Entry 6HWE (X-ray diffraction, 2.30 A resolution); this record covers chains V and W of the 28 polymer chains in the assembly.

Chain V:
Molecule: Proteasome subunit beta type-2
From: Saccharomyces cerevisiae S288C
Notes: EC 3.4.25.1
UniProt: P25043 (PSB2_YEAST); residues 1-232 here correspond to UniProt positions 30-261 (UniProt number = residue number + 29)
Amino-acid sequence (232 residues; numbered 1 to 232; the number before each row is that of its first residue):
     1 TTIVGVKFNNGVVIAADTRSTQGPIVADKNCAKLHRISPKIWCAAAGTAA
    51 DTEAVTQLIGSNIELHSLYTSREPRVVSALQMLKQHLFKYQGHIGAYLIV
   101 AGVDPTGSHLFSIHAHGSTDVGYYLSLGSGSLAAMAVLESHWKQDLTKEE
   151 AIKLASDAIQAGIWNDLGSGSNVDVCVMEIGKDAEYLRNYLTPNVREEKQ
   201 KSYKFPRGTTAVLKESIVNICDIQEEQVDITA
Not modelled in the structure: 227-232
Construct notes: engineered mutation Ala-45 (Gly74 in P25043)
Glycans and other covalent adducts: carfilzomib (GWZ) linked to Thr-1
Bound ions: Mg2+: Ile-163, Asp-166, Ser-169 (shared with 1 residue of chain L)
Small-molecule neighbours:
  - carfilzomib (GWZ; (2S)-N-[(2S)-1-[[(3R,4S)-2,6-dimethyl-2,3-bis(oxidanyl)heptan-4-yl]amino]-1-oxidanylidene-3-phenyl-propan-2-yl]-4-methyl-2-[[(2S)-2-(2-morpholin-4-ylethanoylamino)-4-phenyl-butanoyl]amino]pentanamide), molecule 1: Arg-19, Ser-20, Thr-21, Gln-22, Ala-27, Cys-31, Lys-33, Ala-45, Ala-46, Gly-47, Thr-48, Ala-49, Thr-52, Ser-129, Gly-168, Ser-169
  - carfilzomib (GWZ), molecule 2: His-114, His-116, Ser-118, Asp-120
UniProt features mapped onto this chain:
  - active site: Thr-1 (Nucleophile)
From the paper describing this entry:
  - mutagenesis - G45A: unchanged binding to carfilzomib
  - mutagenesis - G45A: unchanged growth

Chain W:
Molecule: Proteasome subunit beta type-3
From: Saccharomyces cerevisiae S288C
Notes: EC 3.4.25.1
UniProt: P25451 (PSB3_YEAST); residues 0-204 here correspond to UniProt positions 1-205 (UniProt number = residue number + 1)
Amino-acid sequence (205 residues; each row starts with the number of its first residue; numbering starts at 0):
     0 MSDPSSINGGIVVAMTGKDCVAIACDLRLGSQSLGVSNKFEKIFHYGHVF
    50 LGITGLATDVTTLNEMFRYKTNLYKLKEERAIEPETFTQLVSSSLYERRF
   100 GPYFVGPVVAGINSKSGKPFIAGFDLIGCIDEAKDFIVSGTASDQLFGMC
   150 ESLYEPNLEPEDLFETISQALLNAADRDALSGWGAVVYIIKKDEVVKRYL
   200 KMRQD
Not modelled in the structure: 0
Bound ions: Mg2+ site 1: Asp-177, Ser-180; Mg2+ site 2: Asp-204 (shared with 3 residues of chain K)
Small-molecule neighbours: carfilzomib (GWZ; (2S)-N-[(2S)-1-[[(3R,4S)-2,6-dimethyl-2,3-bis(oxidanyl)heptan-4-yl]amino]-1-oxidanylidene-3-phenyl-propan-2-yl]-4-methyl-2-[[(2S)-2-(2-morpholin-4-ylethanoylamino)-4-phenyl-butanoyl]amino]pentanamide): Ser-4, Arg-98, Asp-124, Leu-125, Ile-126, Cys-128
UniProt features mapped onto this chain:
  - modified residue: Ser-30 (Phosphoserine)
  - cross-link: Lys-69 (Glycyl lysine isopeptide (Lys-Gly) (interchain with G-Cter in ubiquitin))

Chain V / chain W interface:
Contacting residue pairs - 55 pairs, chain V then chain W:
  Ile-25(V) / Asp-143(W)
  Ile-25(V) / Phe-146(W)  hydrophobic
  Ala-27(V) / Asp-130(W)
  Asp-28(V) / Asp-130(W)
  Lys-29(V) / Glu-150(W)  salt bridge
  Thr-48(V) / Ile-126(W)
  Ala-49(V) / Cys-128(W)  hydrophobic
  Ala-50(V) / Tyr-95(W)
  Ala-50(V) / Ile-126(W)  hydrophobic
  Ala-50(V) / Cys-128(W)
  Asp-51(V) / Tyr-95(W)  hydrogen bond
  Asp-51(V) / Arg-98(W)  salt bridge
  Ala-54(V) / Tyr-95(W)
  Tyr-90(V) / Phe-99(W)  hydrophobic
  His-93(V) / Arg-98(W)  hydrogen bond (backbone-side chain)
  His-93(V) / Phe-99(W)
  Arg-196(V) / Glu-150(W)  salt bridge
  Lys-199(V) / Ser-151(W)
  Lys-199(V) / Tyr-153(W)  hydrogen bond (side chain-backbone)
  Ser-202(V) / Glu-154(W)  hydrogen bond
  Tyr-203(V) / Ser-151(W)
  Tyr-203(V) / Leu-152(W)  hydrophobic
  Lys-204(V) / Asp-161(W)  salt bridge
  Phe-205(V) / Glu-164(W)
  Phe-205(V) / Gln-168(W)
  Pro-206(V) / Glu-164(W)
  Arg-207(V) / Glu-160(W)  salt bridge
  Arg-207(V) / Asp-161(W)  salt bridge
  Gly-208(V) / Glu-164(W)  hydrogen bond (backbone-side chain)
  Thr-209(V) / Glu-164(W)  hydrogen bond (backbone-side chain)
  Thr-210(V) / Glu-164(W)  hydrogen bond
  Thr-210(V) / Ser-167(W)
  Thr-210(V) / Gln-168(W)  hydrogen bond
  Thr-210(V) / Leu-199(W)
  Ala-211(V) / Leu-199(W)
  Ala-211(V) / Lys-200(W)  hydrogen bond (backbone-backbone)
  Val-212(V) / Phe-163(W)  hydrophobic
  Val-212(V) / Tyr-198(W)
  Leu-213(V) / Tyr-198(W)  hydrogen bond (backbone-backbone)
  Leu-213(V) / Leu-199(W)
  Lys-214(V) / Lys-196(W)
  Lys-214(V) / Arg-197(W)
  Lys-214(V) / Tyr-198(W)  hydrogen bond (backbone-backbone)
  Glu-215(V) / Lys-196(W)
  Glu-215(V) / Arg-197(W)  salt bridge
  Ser-216(V) / Val-195(W)
  Ser-216(V) / Lys-196(W)  hydrogen bond (backbone-backbone)
  Ile-217(V) / Val-194(W)
  Val-218(V) / His-44(W)
  Val-218(V) / Val-194(W)  hydrogen bond (backbone-backbone)
  Val-218(V) / Lys-196(W)
  Asn-219(V) / His-44(W)
  Ile-220(V) / Gly-46(W)
  Ile-220(V) / Val-194(W)  hydrophobic
  Asp-222(V) / Lys-74(W)  salt bridge
Other interface residues (no listed pair), chain V (35 interface residues in all): Val-26, Ile-94
Other interface residues (no listed pair), chain W (37 interface residues in all): His-47, Phe-49, Asp-124, Leu-157, Glu-158, Thr-165, Leu-171, Tyr-187

In short:
35 residues of chain V face 37 of chain W across their interface, with 13 hydrogen bonds and 8 salt bridges.
Polar contacts include Lys-29(V)/Glu-150(W), Asp-51(V)/Arg-98(W) and Arg-196(V)/Glu-150(W). Bound to chain V:
carfilzomib. Chain W binds carfilzomib. The paper reports that G45A of chain V leaves binding to carfilzomib
unchanged; G45A of chain V leaves growth unchanged.
Chain V is Proteasome subunit beta type-2 and chain W is Proteasome subunit beta type-3, both from
Saccharomyces cerevisiae S288C; the structure, Yeast 20S proteasome beta2-G45A mutant in complex with
carfilzomib, was determined by X-ray diffraction together with 6HTB, 6HTC, 6HTD, 6HTP, 6HTR, 6HUB and 30
further entries from the same study.
